Entry 9H80 (electron microscopy, 2.50 A resolution); this record covers chains M and I of the 13 polymer chains in the assembly.

[Chain M]
Molecule: PelB
Organism: Pseudomonas aeruginosa
Reference sequence: Q9HZE5 (Q9HZE5_PSEAE); numbering as in UniProt (aligned over 1-1193)
Chain sequence (1193 residues; each row starts with the number of its first residue):
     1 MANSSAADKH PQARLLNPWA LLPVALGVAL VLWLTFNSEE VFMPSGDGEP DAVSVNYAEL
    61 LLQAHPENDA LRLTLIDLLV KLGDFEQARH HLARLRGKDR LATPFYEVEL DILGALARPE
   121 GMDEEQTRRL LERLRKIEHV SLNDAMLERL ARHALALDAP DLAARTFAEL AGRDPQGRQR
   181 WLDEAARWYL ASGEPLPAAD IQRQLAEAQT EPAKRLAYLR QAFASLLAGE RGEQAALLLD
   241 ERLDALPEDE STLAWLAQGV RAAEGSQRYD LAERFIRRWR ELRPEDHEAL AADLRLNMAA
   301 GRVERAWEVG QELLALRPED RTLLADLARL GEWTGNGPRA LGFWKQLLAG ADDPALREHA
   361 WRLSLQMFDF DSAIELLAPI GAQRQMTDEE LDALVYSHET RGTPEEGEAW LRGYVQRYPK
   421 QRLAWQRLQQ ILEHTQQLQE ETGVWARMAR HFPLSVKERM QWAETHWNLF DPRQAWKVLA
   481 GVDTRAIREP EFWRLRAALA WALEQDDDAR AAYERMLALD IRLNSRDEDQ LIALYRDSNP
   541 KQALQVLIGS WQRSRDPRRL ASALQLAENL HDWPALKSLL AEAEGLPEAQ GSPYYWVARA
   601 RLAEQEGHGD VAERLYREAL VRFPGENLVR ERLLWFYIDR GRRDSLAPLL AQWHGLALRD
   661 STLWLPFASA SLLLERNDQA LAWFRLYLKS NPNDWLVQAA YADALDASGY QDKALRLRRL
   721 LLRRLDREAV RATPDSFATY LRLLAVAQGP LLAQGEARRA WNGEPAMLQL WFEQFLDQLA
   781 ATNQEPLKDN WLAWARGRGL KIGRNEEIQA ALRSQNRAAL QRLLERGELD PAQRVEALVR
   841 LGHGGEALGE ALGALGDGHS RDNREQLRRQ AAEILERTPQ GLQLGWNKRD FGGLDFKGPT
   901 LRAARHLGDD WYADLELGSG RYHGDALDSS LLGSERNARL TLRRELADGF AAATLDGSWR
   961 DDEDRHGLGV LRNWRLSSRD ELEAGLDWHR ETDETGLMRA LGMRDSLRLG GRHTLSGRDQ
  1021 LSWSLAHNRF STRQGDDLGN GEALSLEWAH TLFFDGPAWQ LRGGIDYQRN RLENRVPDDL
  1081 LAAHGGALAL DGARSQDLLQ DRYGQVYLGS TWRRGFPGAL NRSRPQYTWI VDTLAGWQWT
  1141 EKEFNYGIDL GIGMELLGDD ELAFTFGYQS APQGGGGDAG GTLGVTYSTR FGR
Unresolved in the structure: 1-802
Small-molecule neighbours:
  - phosphatidylethanolamine (PTY), molecule 1: Trp886, Lys897, Leu1162, Phe1164, Thr1165, Phe1166, Leu1183, Gly1184, Val1185
  - phosphatidylethanolamine (PTY), molecule 2: Asp948, Trp974, Leu976, Leu982, Ala984, Leu1009
  - phosphatidylethanolamine (PTY), molecule 3: Leu1015, Ser1016, Asp1019, Trp1048
  - phosphatidylethanolamine (PTY), molecule 4: Trp1048, His1050, Leu1061
  - phosphatidylethanolamine (PTY), molecule 5: Leu1052, Trp1059, Leu1061, Leu1108, Gly1109, Ser1110, Trp1112, Thr1133
  - phosphatidylethanolamine (PTY), molecule 6: Phe1053, Trp1059, Trp1112
  - phosphatidylethanolamine (PTY), molecule 7: Gly1056, Pro1057, Arg1114, Tyr1127, Trp1129, Ile1130, Val1131, Ile1148, Leu1150, Gly1151, Ile1152
  - phosphatidylethanolamine (PTY), molecule 8: Pro1057, Trp1112, Trp1129, Val1131, Thr1133
  - phosphatidylethanolamine (PTY), molecule 9: Glu1155, Leu1156, Leu1157
Reported in the primary citation:
  - contacts within the chain: Tyr922-Arg999, Glu935-Arg999
  - binding site for phosphatidylethanolamine: Leu1150, Ile1152, Phe1164, Phe1166
  - binding site for phosphatidylethanolamine: Lys897 (from molecular simulation)

[Chain I]
Molecule: PelC
Organism: Pseudomonas aeruginosa
Reference sequence: Q9HZE6 (Q9HZE6_PSEAE); residues 1-172 here = UniProt positions 1-172
Chain sequence (172 residues; row label = number of the first residue in the row):
     1 MQSIRCLALA AVALFMAGCS SFTSESATPL ARGAQWGLVP LLNYSQAPQA GERAEQILLS
    61 VLAEEGVRPR LYPAQPQGDL QLVDDRERQQ RALDWARQQK LAYVVTGSVE EWQYKNGLDG
   121 EPAVGVSLQV LEPASGRVLW STSGARAGWS RESLAGAAQK VLRELVGDLR LE
Unresolved in the structure: 1-18
Small-molecule neighbours:
  - phosphatidylethanolamine (PTY), molecule 1: Cys19, Ser20, Arg146, Ala147, Gly148, Trp149
  - phosphatidylethanolamine (PTY), molecule 2: Asp119, Trp149, Ser150
Reported in the primary citation:
  - binding site for phosphatidylethanolamine: Trp149
  - mutagenesis - W149A: abolished binding to PelB (chain M)

[Interface between chain M and chain I]
Residue-residue contacts - 9 pairs, chain M then chain I:
  Gln815(M) - Asn116(I)
  Gln815(M) - Gly117(I)
  Gln815(M) - Leu118(I)
  Asn816(M) - Asn116(I)
  Arg817(M) - Gly117(I)  hydrogen bond (side chain-backbone)
  Arg817(M) - Leu118(I)  hydrogen bond (side chain-backbone)
  Ala947(M) - Leu118(I)
  Asp948(M) - Leu118(I)
  Arg975(M) - Leu118(I)
Interface residues without a listed pair, chain I (4 interface residues in all): Asp119

[Overview]
6 residues of chain M face 4 of chain I across their interface; the contacts include 2 hydrogen bonds. Among
the polar pairs are Arg817(M)-Gly117(I) and Arg817(M)-Leu118(I). The paper reports a binding site for
phosphatidylethanolamine at Leu1150(M), Ile1152(M) and Trp149(I) among others; W149A of chain I abolishes
binding to PelB (chain M).
Here chain M is PelB and chain I is PelC, both from Pseudomonas aeruginosa. Entry 9H80 (Structure of the outer
membrane exopolysaccharide transporter PelBC) was determined by electron microscopy.
